PDB entry 2I3Q | X-ray diffraction, 2.30 A resolution | chains D and A of the 4 polymer chains in the assembly

# Chain D
Molecule: 24-nt DNA strand
Sequence (24 nucleotides; numbered 551 to 574; the number before each row is that of its first residue):
   551 CGAAACTGACTCACGTCGTTTTGC
Metal / ion sites: Ca2+ site 1: DC564 (shared with Gly19(A) of chain A; 1 residue of chain B; 1 residue of chain C); Ca2+ site 2: DG565 (shared with Asp20(A) of chain A; 1 residue of chain B; 1 residue of chain C)

# Chain A
Protein: DNA endonuclease I-CreI
Source organism: Chlamydomonas reinhardtii
Notes: EC 3.1.-.-
UniProtKB: P05725 (DNE1_CHLRE); numbering as in UniProt (aligned over 1-153)
Chain sequence (153 residues; each row starts with the number of its first residue):
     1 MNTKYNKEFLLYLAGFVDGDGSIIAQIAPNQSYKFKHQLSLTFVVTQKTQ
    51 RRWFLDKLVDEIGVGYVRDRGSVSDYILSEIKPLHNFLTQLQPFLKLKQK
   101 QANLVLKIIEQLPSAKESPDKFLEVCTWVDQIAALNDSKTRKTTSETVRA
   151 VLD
Disordered / not traced: 1
Construct notes: engineered mutation Ala28 (Lys in P05725), Thr42 (Ala in P05725), Val44 (Gln in P05725), Glu110 (Trp in P05725), Gln111 (Arg in P05725)
UniProt features mapped onto this chain:
  - region (Interaction with DNA): Gln26, Ile27, Pro29 to Gln38, Arg68 to Arg70, Ser138 to Thr143
  - binding site (Mg(2+)): Gly19, Asp20
Metal / ion sites: Ca2+ site 1: Gly19 (shared with 1 residue of chain B; 1 residue of chain C; DC564(D) of chain D); Ca2+ site 2: Asp20 (shared with 1 residue of chain B; 1 residue of chain C; DG565(D) of chain D)
What the authors report for this chain:
  - contacts within the chain: Ile24-Val44 (hydrophobic contact), Thr42-Val44 (hydrophobic contact)
  - mutagenesis - Q44V (2.7-fold): increased catalytic activity on A:T +/-4 site
  - mutagenesis - N30A, N30G, Q38A, Q38G, Q44V, R68K: decreased catalytic activity on wild-type target site
  - mutagenesis - Y33R/Q44V (>1440-fold): increased catalytic activity on A:T +/-4 and G:C +/-10
  - mutagenesis - R68A: abolished catalytic activity on wild-type target site (citing earlier work)
  - mutagenesis - N30A/Q38R: increased catalytic activity on G:C +/-9 site
  - mutagenesis - Q38R: unchanged catalytic activity on G:C +/-9 site
  - mutagenesis - N30R/S32G/Q38Y: increased catalytic activity on C:G +/-9 site
  - mutagenesis - N30G/S32Q/Q38K, N30S/Q38R: increased catalytic activity on G:C +/-9 target site
  - mutagenesis - Q26C/T42E/Y66R (2.9-fold): increased catalytic activity

# Interface between chain D and chain A
Pairs across the interface (26; chain D residue first):
  DC551(D) with Ser32(A), sugar contact
  DG552(D) with Ser32(A), hydrogen bond to the base; Tyr33(A), sugar contact; Lys34(A), hydrogen bond to the phosphate; Lys116(A), phosphate contact
  DA553(D) with Tyr33(A), hydrogen bond to the base; Gln38(A), hydrogen bond to the base
  DA554(D) with Tyr33(A), base contact; Gln38(A), hydrogen bond to the base; Ser79(A), sugar contact; Glu80(A), phosphate contact; Ile81(A), hydrogen bond to the phosphate
  DA555(D) with Tyr66(A), sugar contact; Ser79(A), hydrogen bond to the phosphate
  DC556(D) with Tyr66(A), phosphate contact
  DT557(D) with Arg68(A), base contact
  DG558(D) with Arg68(A), hydrogen bond to the base
  DA559(D) with Arg68(A), base contact; Arg70(A), base contact
  DC560(D) with Thr140(A), phosphate contact
  DT561(D) with Lys139(A), base contact; Thr140(A), sugar contact
  DC562(D) with Lys139(A), hydrogen bond to the phosphate
  DA563(D) with Asp137(A), phosphate contact; Lys139(A), salt bridge to the phosphate
  DG565(D) with Asp20(A), phosphate contact
Other interface residues (no listed pair), chain D (15 interface residues in all): DC564
Other interface residues (no listed pair), chain A (16 interface residues in all): Gly19

# Overview
15 residues of chain D and 16 residues of chain A are in contact, with 9 hydrogen bonds and 1 salt bridge.
Polar contacts include DG552(D)-Ser32(A), DA553(D)-Tyr33(A) and DA553(D)-Gln38(A). From the paper: N30A, N30G
and Q38A of chain A, among others, reduce catalytic activity on wild-type target site; contacts within the
chain involving Ile24(A), Val44(A) and Thr42(A); 14 substitutions were tested in all.
Chain D is a 24-nt DNA strand and chain A is DNA endonuclease I-CreI (Chlamydomonas reinhardtii); the
structure, Q44V mutant of Homing Endonuclease I-CreI, was determined by X-ray diffraction (same publication as
2I3P).
